4Q3D - chain A; structure by X-ray diffraction, 2.20 A resolution.

[Chain A]
Protein: PYLD, pyrrolysine synthase
Organism: Methanosarcina barkeri
Notes: EC 1.4.1.-
UniProt: Q46E80 (Q46E80_METBF); residues 1-259 here correspond to UniProt positions 5-263 (UniProt number = residue number + 4)
Sequence (260 residues; row label = number of the first residue in the row; numbering starts at 0):
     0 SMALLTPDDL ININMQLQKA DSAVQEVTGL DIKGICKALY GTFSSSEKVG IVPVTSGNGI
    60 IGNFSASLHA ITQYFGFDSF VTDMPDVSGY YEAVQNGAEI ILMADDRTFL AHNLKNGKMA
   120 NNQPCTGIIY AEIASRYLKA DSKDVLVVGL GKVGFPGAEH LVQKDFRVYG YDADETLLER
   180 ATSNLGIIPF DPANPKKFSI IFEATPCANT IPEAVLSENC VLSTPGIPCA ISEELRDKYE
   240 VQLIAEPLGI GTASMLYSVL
Disordered / not traced: 0-1
Sequence notes: expression tag (0)
Swiss-Prot annotation at these positions:
  - binding site (L-pyrrolysine): Leu4, Val53, Ile60, Ala103
  - binding site (NAD(+)): Lys151, Val152, Asp171, Cys206, Pro224, Ile226, Glu245
Metal / ion sites: Na+: Glu202, Thr204, Cys206, Pro227; Mg2+: Glu245 (together with NAD)
Ligand contacts:
  - 2YH (N~5~-D-ornithyl-L-ornithine): Leu3, Leu4, Pro52, Val53, Gly58, Ile59, Ile60, Phe63, Ala103, Asp104, Asp105, Arg106, Thr107, Phe108, Asn121, Gln122
  - NAD (nicotinamide-adenine-dinucleotide): Ala2, Asn121, Gln122, Thr125, Tyr129, Val147, Gly148, Leu149, Gly150, Lys151, Val152, Gly153, Tyr170, Asp171, Ala172, Asp173, Leu176, Ala203, Thr204, Pro205, Cys206, Thr209, Pro224, Gly225, Ile226, Glu245, Pro246, Leu247

[In short]
Ligands of chain A: NAD and compound 2YH. The Na+ site is built by Glu202, Thr204, Cys206 and Pro227. Curated
annotation (UniProt) lists 4 L-pyrrolysine-binding residues and 7 NAD+-binding residues.
Chain A is PYLD, pyrrolysine synthase (Methanosarcina barkeri); the structure, PylD cocrystallized with
L-Ornithine-Nd-D-ornithine and NAD+, was determined by X-ray diffraction together with 4Q39, 4Q3A, 4Q3C and
4Q3E from the same study.
